Entry 2NND (X-ray diffraction, 1.60 A resolution); this record covers chain A.

# Chain A
Protein: Major urinary protein 2
Source organism: Mus musculus
Reference sequence: P11589 (MUP2_MOUSE); the construct has insertions or renumbered stretches relative to UniProt, so the offset changes along the chain: 1-57 = UniProt 19-75; 68-166 = UniProt 82-180
Chain sequence (178 residues; numbered -11 to 166; the number before each row is that of its first residue; numbers below 1 keep their minus sign (Met-11 is residue -11)):
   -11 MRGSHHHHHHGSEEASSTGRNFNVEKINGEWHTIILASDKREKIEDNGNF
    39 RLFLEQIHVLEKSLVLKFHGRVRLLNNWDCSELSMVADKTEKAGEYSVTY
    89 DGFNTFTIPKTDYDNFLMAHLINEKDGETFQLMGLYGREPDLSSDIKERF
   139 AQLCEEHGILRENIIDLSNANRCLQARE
Unresolved in the structure: -11 to 0, 59-68, 159-166
Sequence notes: expression tag (-11 to 0); linker (58-67)
Ligand contacts:
  - Cd2+ (CD): Thr95, His108, His145
  - 2-isobutyl-3-methoxypyrazine (PRZ): Leu24, Phe38, Leu40, Leu42, Leu54, Phe56, Met73, Tyr88, Phe94, Ala107, Leu109, Leu120, Tyr124

# Summary
Ligands of chain A: Cd2+ and 2-isobutyl-3-methoxypyrazine.
Chain A is Major urinary protein 2 (Mus musculus); the structure, The Structural Identification of the
Interaction Site and Functional State of RBP for its Membrane Receptor, was determined by X-ray diffraction
together with 2NNE from the same study.
